PDB entry 9F5Z | electron microscopy, 2.39 A resolution | chains 1A and 1B of the 20 polymer chains in the assembly

# Chain 1A (and 1B)
Protein: Cytochrome b
From: Chlamydomonas reinhardtii
Notes: chain 1B of this document is another copy of the same molecule, construct and numbering; everything in this record applies to it too
Reference sequence: P23662 (CYB_CHLRE); residues 1-381 here = UniProt positions 1-381
Sequence (381 residues; row label = number of the first residue in the row):
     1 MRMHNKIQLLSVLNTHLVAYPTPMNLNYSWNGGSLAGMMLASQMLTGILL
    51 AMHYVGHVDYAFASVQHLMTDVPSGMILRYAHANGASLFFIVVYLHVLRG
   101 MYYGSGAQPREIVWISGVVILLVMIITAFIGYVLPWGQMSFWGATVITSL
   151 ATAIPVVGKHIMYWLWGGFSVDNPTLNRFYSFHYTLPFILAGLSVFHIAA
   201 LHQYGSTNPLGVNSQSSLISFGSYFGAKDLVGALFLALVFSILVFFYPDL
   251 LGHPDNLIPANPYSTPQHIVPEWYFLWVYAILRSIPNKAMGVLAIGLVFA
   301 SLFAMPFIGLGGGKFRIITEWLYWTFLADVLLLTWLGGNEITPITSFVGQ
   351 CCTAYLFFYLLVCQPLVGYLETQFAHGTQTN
Unresolved in the structure: 1, 378-381
Ion coordination: heme c Fe site 1: H82, H183; heme c Fe site 2 near H96 (its only coordinating residue here)
Ligand contacts:
  - 1,2-diacyl-glycerol-3-sn-phosphate (3PH), molecule 1: Y94, V97, L251, W273, W277, V330, L331, T334, W335
  - 1,2-diacyl-glycerol-3-sn-phosphate (3PH), molecule 2: E111, I112, I115, S116, L193, F196, F307
  - heme c (HEC), molecule 1: W30, G32, G33, S34, A36, G37, L40, F89, V93, H96, V97, R99, S105, G106, V113, W114, G117, V118, I120, L121, M124, S194, H197, I198, L201, S206, T207
  - heme c (HEC), molecule 2: L40, Q43, M44, G47, I48, L50, A51, Y54, V65, R79, H82, A83, A86, F89, F90, M124, T127, A128, G131, Y132, L134, P135, Y180, H183, Y184, P187, F188, L190, Y274
  - phosphatidylethanolamine (PTY): M38, S42, T46, I77, A233, L234, A237, F240, F245
  - UQ5 (2,3-dimethoxy-5-methyl-6-(3,11,15,19-tetramethyl-eicosa-2,6,10,14,18-pentaenyl)-[1,4]benzoquinone), molecule 1: L17, Y20, T22, L26, W30, N31, S34, G37, M38, A41, I198, L201, H202, S206, F221, F225, D229
  - UQ5, molecule 2: I125, I126, F129, I130, Y132, M139, G143, A144, I147, T148, L165, F179, F182, L186, I269, V270, P271, F275, V278, Y279
UniProt features mapped onto this chain:
  - binding site (heme b): H82, H96, H183, H197
  - binding site (a ubiquinone): H202
  - natural variant: I317 (I317T: In strain: CC-1373)

# Chain 1A / chain 1B interface
Residue-residue contacts (37; chain 1A residue first):
  Q8(1A) - A199(1B)
  Q8(1A) - Q203(1B)
  I48(1A) - S181(1B)  hydrogen bond (backbone-side chain)
  A51(1A) - N177(1B)
  A51(1A) - S181(1B)
  M52(1A) - N177(1B)
  M52(1A) - R178(1B)
  M52(1A) - S181(1B)
  M52(1A) - F182(1B)  hydrophobic
  H53(1A) - N177(1B)
  Y54(1A) - N177(1B)  hydrogen bond (backbone-side chain)
  V55(1A) - H57(1B)
  V55(1A) - N177(1B)
  H57(1A) - V55(1B)
  H57(1A) - Y60(1B)
  Y60(1A) - H57(1B)
  Y60(1A) - D59(1B)  hydrogen bond
  Y60(1A) - Y60(1B)  hydrophobic
  N177(1A) - A51(1B)
  N177(1A) - M52(1B)
  N177(1A) - H53(1B)
  N177(1A) - Y54(1B)
  N177(1A) - V55(1B)
  R178(1A) - M52(1B)
  S181(1A) - I48(1B)  hydrogen bond (side chain-backbone)
  S181(1A) - A51(1B)
  S181(1A) - M52(1B)
  S181(1A) - Y184(1B)  hydrogen bond
  F182(1A) - M52(1B)  hydrophobic
  Y184(1A) - S181(1B)  hydrogen bond (side chain-backbone)
  Y184(1A) - Y184(1B)  hydrophobic
  Y184(1A) - T185(1B)  hydrogen bond
  T185(1A) - I48(1B)
  T185(1A) - Y184(1B)  hydrogen bond
  F188(1A) - F188(1B)  hydrophobic
  A199(1A) - Q8(1B)
  Q203(1A) - Q8(1B)
Interface residues without a listed pair, chain 1A (22 interface residues in all): L9, Y180, F196, A200
Interface residues without a listed pair, chain 1B (23 interface residues in all): L9, G56, Y180, F196

# Overview
Chain 1A and chain 1B form an interface of 22 and 23 residues respectively, with 8 hydrogen bonds. Among the
polar pairs are I48(1A)-S181(1B), Y54(1A)-N177(1B) and Y60(1A)-D59(1B). Bound to chain 1A: compound UQ5, heme
c, 1,2-diacyl-glycerol-3-sn-phosphate and phosphatidylethanolamine.
Chain 1A and chain 1B are both Cytochrome b (Chlamydomonas reinhardtii); the structure, Structure of the
Chlamydomonas reinhardtii respiratory complex III from respiratory supercomplex, was determined by electron
microscopy together with 9F5X, 9F5Y, 9F60, 9F61 and 9F62 from the same study.
